PDB entry 8I9H | electron microscopy, 3.60 A resolution | chains A and E

Chain A:
Protein: Processed angiotensin-converting enzyme 2
Source organism: Homo sapiens
UniProtKB: Q9BYF1 (ACE2_HUMAN); residues 19-615 here = UniProt positions 19-615
Chain sequence (616 residues; each row starts with the number of its first residue; numbering starts at 0):
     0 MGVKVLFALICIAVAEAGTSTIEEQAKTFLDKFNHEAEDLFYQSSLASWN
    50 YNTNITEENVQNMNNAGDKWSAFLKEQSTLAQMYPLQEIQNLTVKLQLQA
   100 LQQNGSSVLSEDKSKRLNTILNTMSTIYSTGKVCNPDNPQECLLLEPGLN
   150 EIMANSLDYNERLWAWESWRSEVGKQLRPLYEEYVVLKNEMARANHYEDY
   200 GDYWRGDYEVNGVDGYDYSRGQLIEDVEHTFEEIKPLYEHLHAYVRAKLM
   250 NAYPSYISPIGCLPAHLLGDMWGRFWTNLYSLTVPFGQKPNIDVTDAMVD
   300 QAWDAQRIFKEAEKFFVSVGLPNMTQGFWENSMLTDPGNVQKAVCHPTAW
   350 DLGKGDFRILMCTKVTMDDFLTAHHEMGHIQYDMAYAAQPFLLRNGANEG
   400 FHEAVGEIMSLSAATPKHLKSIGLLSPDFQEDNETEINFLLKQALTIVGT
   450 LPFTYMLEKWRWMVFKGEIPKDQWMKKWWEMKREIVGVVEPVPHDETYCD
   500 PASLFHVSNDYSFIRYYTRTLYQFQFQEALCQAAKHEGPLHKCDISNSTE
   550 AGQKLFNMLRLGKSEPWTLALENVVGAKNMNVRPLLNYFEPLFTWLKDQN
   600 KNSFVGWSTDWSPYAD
Not modelled in the structure: 0-18
Sequence notes: initiating methionine (0); expression tag (1-18)
Disulfide bonds: Cys133-Cys141, Cys344-Cys361, Cys530-Cys542
Glycans and other covalent adducts: N-acetylglucosamine (NAG) linked to Asn53, Asn90, Asn103, Asn322, Asn432, Asn546
Swiss-Prot annotation at these positions:
  - region (Interaction with SARS-CoV spike glycoprotein): Asp30 to Tyr41, Met82 to Pro84, Lys353 to Arg357
  - active site: Glu375 (Proton acceptor), His505 (Proton donor)
  - binding site (chloride): Arg169, Trp477, Lys481
  - binding site (substrate): Arg273, His345, Pro346, Tyr515
  - binding site (Zn(2+)): His374, His378, Glu402
  - glycosylation (N-linked (GlcNAc...) asparagine): Asn53, Asn90, Asn103, Asn322, Asn432, Asn546

Chain E:
Protein: Spike protein S2'
Source organism: Severe acute respiratory syndrome coronavirus 2
Notes: fragment: rbd
UniProtKB: P0DTC2 (SPIKE_SARS2); residue numbers follow UniProt; this construct covers 319-541
Chain sequence (223 residues; each row starts with the number of its first residue):
   319 RVQPTESIVRFPNITNLCPFHEVFNATTFASVYAWNRKRISNCVADYSVI
   369 YNFAPFFAFKCYGVSPTKLNDLCFTNVYADSFVIRGNEVSQIAPGQTGNI
   419 ADYNYKLPDDFTGCVIAWNSNKLDSKPSGNYNYLYRLFRKSKLKPFERDI
   469 STEIYQAGNKPCNGVAGSNCYSPLQSYGFRPTYGVGHQPYRVVVLSFELL
   519 HAPATVCGPKKSTNLVKNKCVNF
Not modelled in the structure: 319-335, 517-523, 526-541
Sequence notes: variant His339 (Gly in P0DTC2), Thr346 (Arg in P0DTC2), Ile368 (Leu in P0DTC2), Phe371 (Ser in P0DTC2), Pro373 (Ser in P0DTC2), Phe375 (Ser in P0DTC2), Ala376 (Thr in P0DTC2), Asn405 (Asp in P0DTC2), Ser408 (Arg in P0DTC2), Asn417 (Lys in P0DTC2), Lys440 (Asn in P0DTC2), Pro445 (Val in P0DTC2), Ser446 (Gly in P0DTC2), Lys460 (Asn in P0DTC2), Asn477 (Ser in P0DTC2), Lys478 (Thr in P0DTC2), Ala484 (Glu in P0DTC2), Ser486 (Phe in P0DTC2), Ser490 (Phe in P0DTC2), Arg498 (Gln in P0DTC2), Tyr501 (Asn in P0DTC2), His505 (Tyr in P0DTC2)
Disulfide bonds: Cys379-Cys432, Cys391-Cys525, Cys480-Cys488
Glycans and other covalent adducts: N-acetylglucosamine (NAG) linked to Asn343
Swiss-Prot annotation at these positions:
  - region: Asn448 to Phe456 (Immunodominant HLA epitope recognized by the CD8+)
  - glycosylation: Thr323 (O-linked (GalNAc) threonine), Ser325 (O-linked (HexNAc...) serine), Asn331 (N-linked (GlcNAc...) (complex) asparagine), Asn343 (N-linked (GlcNAc...) (complex) asparagine)
Reported in the primary citation:
  - post-translational modification sites: Asn343

Interface between chain A and chain E:
Pairs across the interface (26):
  Ser19(A) - Asn477(E)
  Gln24(A) - Asn487(E)  hydrogen bond
  Thr27(A) - Phe456(E)
  Thr27(A) - Ala475(E)
  Thr27(A) - Tyr489(E)
  Phe28(A) - Tyr489(E)
  Lys31(A) - Gln493(E)
  His34(A) - Tyr453(E)
  His34(A) - Gln493(E)  hydrogen bond
  His34(A) - Ser494(E)
  Asp38(A) - Tyr449(E)
  Asp38(A) - Arg498(E)  salt bridge
  Tyr41(A) - Arg498(E)
  Tyr41(A) - Thr500(E)  hydrogen bond
  Tyr41(A) - Tyr501(E)
  Gln42(A) - Tyr449(E)
  Gln42(A) - Arg498(E)
  Met82(A) - Asn487(E)
  Tyr83(A) - Asn487(E)  hydrogen bond
  Tyr83(A) - Tyr489(E)
  Lys353(A) - Tyr501(E)
  Lys353(A) - Gly502(E)
  Lys353(A) - His505(E)
  Gly354(A) - Gly502(E)  hydrogen bond (backbone-backbone)
  Asp355(A) - Thr500(E)  hydrogen bond
  Arg357(A) - Thr500(E)
Other interface residues (no listed pair), chain A (18 interface residues in all): Asp30, Glu37, Leu79
Other interface residues (no listed pair), chain E (17 interface residues in all): Tyr473, Gly476, Ser486
The authors on this interface:
  - specific contacts: Ser19(A)-Asn477(E), Asp38(A)-Arg498(E) (hydrogen bond)

Overview:
18 residues of chain A face 17 of chain E across their interface, with 6 hydrogen bonds and 1 salt bridge.
Among the polar pairs are Asp38(A)-Arg498(E), Gln24(A)-Asn487(E) and His34(A)-Gln493(E). The paper describes a
contact between Ser19(A) and Asn477(E); a hydrogen bond between Asp38(A) and Arg498(E). From the paper: a
modification site at Asn343(E).
Chain A is Processed angiotensin-converting enzyme 2 (Homo sapiens) and chain E is Spike protein S2' (Severe
acute respiratory syndrome coronavirus 2); the structure, S-RBD (Omicron XBB.1) in complex with PD of ACE2,
was determined by electron microscopy (same publication as 8I9B, 8I9C, 8I9D, 8I9F and 8I9G).
